Entry 7CXA (X-ray diffraction, 1.97 A resolution); this record covers chain A.

Chain A:
Name: Galectin-3
From: Homo sapiens
Notes: fragment: Carbohydrare Recognition Domain
Reference sequence: P17931 (LEG3_HUMAN); residue numbers follow UniProt; this construct covers 108-250
Chain sequence (165 residues; each row starts with the number of its first residue):
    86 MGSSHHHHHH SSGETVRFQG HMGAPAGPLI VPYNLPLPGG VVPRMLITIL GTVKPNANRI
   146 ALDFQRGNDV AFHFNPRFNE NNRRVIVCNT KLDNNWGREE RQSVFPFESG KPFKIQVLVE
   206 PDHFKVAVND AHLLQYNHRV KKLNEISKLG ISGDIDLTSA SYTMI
Not modelled in the structure: 86-113
Construct notes: expression tag (86-107)
Small-molecule neighbours: TD2 (3-deoxy-3-[4-(3-fluorophenyl)-1H-1,2,3-triazol-1-yl]-beta-D-galactopyranosyl 3-deoxy-3-[4-(3-fluorophenyl)-1H-1,2,3-triazol-1-yl]-1-thio-beta-D-galactopyranoside): Arg144, Ile145, Ala146, His158, Asn160, Arg162, Glu165, Val172, Asn174, Trp181, Glu184, Arg186, Ser237, Gly238
Curated features (UniProtKB/Swiss-Prot):
  - motif: Lys226 to Asp241 (Nuclear export signal)
  - binding site (a beta-D-galactoside): Trp181 to Gln187
  - modified residue: Ser188 (Phosphoserine)

Overview:
Chain A binds compound TD2. Curated annotation (UniProt) lists 7 beta-D-galactoside-binding residues.
Chain A is Galectin-3 (Homo sapiens); the structure, Structure of human Galectin-3 CRD in complex with TD-139
belonging to P31 space group, was determined by X-ray diffraction together with 7CXB, 7CXC and 7CXD from the
same study.
